Entry 1UVL (X-ray diffraction, 2.00 A resolution); this record covers chains A and B.

== Chain A ==
Molecule: RNA-directed RNA polymerase
Organism: Pseudomonas phage phi6
Notes: EC 2.7.7.48
UniProt: P11124 (RDRP_BPPH6); residues 1-664 here correspond to UniProt positions 2-665 (UniProt number = residue number + 1)
Amino-acid sequence (664 residues; numbered 1 to 664; the number before each row is that of its first residue):
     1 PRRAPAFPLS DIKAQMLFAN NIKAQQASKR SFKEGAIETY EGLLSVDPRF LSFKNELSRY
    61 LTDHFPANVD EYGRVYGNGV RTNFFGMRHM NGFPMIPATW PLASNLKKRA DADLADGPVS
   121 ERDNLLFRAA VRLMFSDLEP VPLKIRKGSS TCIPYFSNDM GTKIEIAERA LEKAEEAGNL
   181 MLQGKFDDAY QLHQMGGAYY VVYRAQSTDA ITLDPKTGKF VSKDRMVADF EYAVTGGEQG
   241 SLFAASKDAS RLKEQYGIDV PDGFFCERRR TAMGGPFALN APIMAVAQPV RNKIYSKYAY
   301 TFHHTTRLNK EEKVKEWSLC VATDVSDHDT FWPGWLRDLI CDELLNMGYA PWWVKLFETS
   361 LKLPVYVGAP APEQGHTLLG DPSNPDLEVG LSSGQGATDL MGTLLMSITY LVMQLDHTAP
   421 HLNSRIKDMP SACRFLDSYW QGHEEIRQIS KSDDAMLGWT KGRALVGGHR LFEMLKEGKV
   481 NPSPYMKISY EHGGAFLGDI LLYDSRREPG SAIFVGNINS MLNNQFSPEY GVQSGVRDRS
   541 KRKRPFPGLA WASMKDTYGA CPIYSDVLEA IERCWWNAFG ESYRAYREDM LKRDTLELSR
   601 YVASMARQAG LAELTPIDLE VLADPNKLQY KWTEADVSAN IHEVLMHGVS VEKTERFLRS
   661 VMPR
Construct notes: conflict Met456 (Ile457 in P11124)
Metal / ion sites: Mn2+: Asp454, Glu491, Ala495
From the paper describing this entry:
  - binding site for the 5-nt RNA strand (chain B): Ser149

== Chain B ==
Molecule: 5-nt RNA strand
Sequence (5 nucleotides; row label = number of the first residue in the row):
     3 UUUCC

== Chain A / chain B interface ==
Pairs across the interface - 37 pairs, chain A then chain B:
  Lys23(A) with U3(B), base contact; U4(B), base contact
  Ala27(A) with U4(B), base contact
  Arg30(A) with U3(B), base contact; U4(B), hydrogen bond to the base
  Lys144(A) with C7(B), phosphate contact
  Ser149(A) with C6(B), hydrogen bond to the phosphate
  Ser150(A) with U4(B), sugar contact; U5(B), sugar contact
  Phe156(A) with U4(B), base contact
  Asn158(A) with U3(B), hydrogen bond to the base
  Tyr200(A) with U4(B), base contact
  Val202(A) with U4(B), sugar contact
  Arg204(A) with U5(B), hydrogen bond to the base
  Met273(A) with U5(B), hydrogen bond to the sugar
  Gly274(A) with U5(B), sugar contact
  Gly275(A) with U5(B), sugar contact
  Met284(A) with C6(B), phosphate contact; C7(B), phosphate contact
  Gln288(A) with C7(B), sugar contact
  Arg291(A) with C7(B), hydrogen bond to the sugar
  Tyr295(A) with C7(B), base contact
  Ser393(A) with U5(B), hydrogen bond to the base; C6(B), sugar contact
  Gly394(A) with U5(B), base contact
  Gln395(A) with C6(B), hydrogen bond to the sugar
  Gly396(A) with C6(B), sugar contact
  Asp399(A) with C7(B), base contact
  Lys451(A) with C7(B), base contact
  Lys543(A) with U5(B), salt bridge to the phosphate
  Leu628(A) with C7(B), base contact
  Gln629(A) with C6(B), base contact; C7(B), hydrogen bond to the base
  Trp632(A) with C7(B), sugar contact
  Thr633(A) with C7(B), hydrogen bond to the sugar
  Glu634(A) with C7(B), hydrogen bond to the sugar
  Met646(A) with C7(B), phosphate contact
Interface residues without a listed pair, chain A (36 interface residues in all): Cys152, Ala272, Ala397, Thr398, Tyr530

== Summary ==
36 residues of chain A face 5 of chain B across their interface; the contacts include 11 hydrogen bonds and 1
salt bridge. Polar contacts include Arg30(A)-U4(B), Asn158(A)-U3(B) and Arg204(A)-U5(B). The Mn2+ site is
built by Asp454(A), Glu491(A) and Ala495(A). From the paper: a binding site for the 5-nt RNA strand (chain B)
at Ser149(A).
Chain A is RNA-directed RNA polymerase (Pseudomonas phage phi6) and chain B is a 5-nt RNA strand; the
structure, The structural basis for RNA specificity and Ca2 inhibition of an RNA-dependent RNA polymerase
phi6p2 with ..., was determined by X-ray diffraction together with 1UVN, 1UVI, 1UVJ, 1UVK and 1UVM from the
same study.
